8VWU - chains E and I of the 10 polymer chains in the assembly; structure by electron microscopy, 3.00 A resolution.

== Chain E ==
Molecule: Histone H3.2
Source organism: Homo sapiens
Reference sequence: Q71DI3 (H32_HUMAN); residues 1-135 here correspond to UniProt positions 2-136 (UniProt number = residue number + 1)
Sequence (135 residues; numbered 1 to 135; the number before each row is that of its first residue):
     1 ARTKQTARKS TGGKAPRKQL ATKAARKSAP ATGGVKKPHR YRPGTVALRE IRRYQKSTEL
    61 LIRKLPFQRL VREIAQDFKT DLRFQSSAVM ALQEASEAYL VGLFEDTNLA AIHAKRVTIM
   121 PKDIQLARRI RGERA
Unresolved in the structure: 1-37, 134-135
Differences from the reference sequence: engineered mutation Ala110 (Cys111 in Q71DI3)
Curated features (UniProtKB/Swiss-Prot):
  - modified residue: Arg2 (Asymmetric dimethylarginine), Thr3 (Phosphothreonine), Lys4 (Allysine), Gln5 (5-glutamyl dopamine), Thr6 (Phosphothreonine), Arg8 (Citrulline), Lys9 (N6,N6,N6-trimethyllysine), Ser10 (ADP-ribosylserine), Thr11 (Phosphothreonine), Lys14 (N6-(2-hydroxyisobutyryl)lysine), Arg17 (Asymmetric dimethylarginine), Lys18 (N6-(2-hydroxyisobutyryl)lysine), Lys23 (N6-(2-hydroxyisobutyryl)lysine), Arg26 (Citrulline), Lys27 (N6,N6,N6-trimethyllysine), Ser28 (ADP-ribosylserine), Lys36 (N6,N6,N6-trimethyllysine), Lys37 (N6-methyllysine), Tyr41 (Phosphotyrosine), Lys56 (N6,N6,N6-trimethyllysine) and 8 more in UniProt
  - lipidation: Lys18 (N6-decanoyllysine)

== Chain I ==
Molecule: 601 I strand (damaged strand)
Sequence (147 nucleotides; each row starts with the number of its first residue):
     1 ATCGAGAATC CCGGTGCCGA GGCCGCTCAA TTGGTCGTAG ACAGCTCTAG CACCGCTTAA
    61 ACGCACGTAC GCGCTGTCCC CCGCGTTTTA ACCGCCAAGG GGATTACTCC CTAGTCTCCA
   121 GGCACGTGTC AGATATATAC ATCCGAT
Modified / non-standard residues: 8OG (8-oxo-2'-deoxy-guanosine-5'-monophosphate) at position 34

== Chain E / chain I interface ==
Residue-residue contacts (19):
  Arg40(E) with DG83(I), hydrogen bond to the base; DC84(I), hydrogen bond to the sugar
  Tyr41(E) with DA7(I), phosphate contact; DA8(I), sugar contact; DG83(I), sugar contact; DC84(I), hydrogen bond to the phosphate
  Arg42(E) with DG83(I), sugar contact
  Pro43(E) with DC82(I), phosphate contact; DG83(I), phosphate contact
  Val46(E) with DG83(I), hydrogen bond to the phosphate
  Ala47(E) with DG83(I), hydrogen bond to the phosphate
  Arg49(E) with DA8(I), sugar contact
  Arg63(E) with DA91(I), phosphate contact; DC92(I), salt bridge to the phosphate
  Lys64(E) with DC92(I), hydrogen bond to the phosphate
  Leu65(E) with DC92(I), hydrogen bond to the phosphate
  Pro66(E) with DA91(I), phosphate contact
  Arg69(E) with DA91(I), salt bridge to the phosphate
  Arg83(E) with DG100(I), sugar contact
Interface residues without a listed pair, chain E (17 interface residues in all): His39, Gly44, Thr45, Glu50
Interface residues without a listed pair, chain I (9 interface residues in all): DG101

== Summary ==
Chain E and chain I form an interface of 17 and 9 residues respectively, with 7 hydrogen bonds and 2 salt
bridges. Polar pairs include Arg40(E)-DG83(I), Arg40(E)-DC84(I) and Tyr41(E)-DC84(I).
Here chain E is Histone H3.2 (Homo sapiens) and chain I is 601 I strand (damaged strand). Entry 8VWU
(Nucleosome containing 8oxoG at SHL4) was determined by electron microscopy (same publication as 8VWS, 8VWT
and 8VWV).
